6NAJ - chains A and B of the 3 polymer chains in the assembly; structure by X-ray diffraction, 3.10 A resolution.

[Chain A]
Molecule: Integrin alpha-V
From: Homo sapiens
UniProtKB: P06756 (ITAV_HUMAN); residues 1-954 here correspond to UniProt positions 31-984 (UniProt number = residue number + 30)
Chain sequence (954 residues; row label = number of the first residue in the row):
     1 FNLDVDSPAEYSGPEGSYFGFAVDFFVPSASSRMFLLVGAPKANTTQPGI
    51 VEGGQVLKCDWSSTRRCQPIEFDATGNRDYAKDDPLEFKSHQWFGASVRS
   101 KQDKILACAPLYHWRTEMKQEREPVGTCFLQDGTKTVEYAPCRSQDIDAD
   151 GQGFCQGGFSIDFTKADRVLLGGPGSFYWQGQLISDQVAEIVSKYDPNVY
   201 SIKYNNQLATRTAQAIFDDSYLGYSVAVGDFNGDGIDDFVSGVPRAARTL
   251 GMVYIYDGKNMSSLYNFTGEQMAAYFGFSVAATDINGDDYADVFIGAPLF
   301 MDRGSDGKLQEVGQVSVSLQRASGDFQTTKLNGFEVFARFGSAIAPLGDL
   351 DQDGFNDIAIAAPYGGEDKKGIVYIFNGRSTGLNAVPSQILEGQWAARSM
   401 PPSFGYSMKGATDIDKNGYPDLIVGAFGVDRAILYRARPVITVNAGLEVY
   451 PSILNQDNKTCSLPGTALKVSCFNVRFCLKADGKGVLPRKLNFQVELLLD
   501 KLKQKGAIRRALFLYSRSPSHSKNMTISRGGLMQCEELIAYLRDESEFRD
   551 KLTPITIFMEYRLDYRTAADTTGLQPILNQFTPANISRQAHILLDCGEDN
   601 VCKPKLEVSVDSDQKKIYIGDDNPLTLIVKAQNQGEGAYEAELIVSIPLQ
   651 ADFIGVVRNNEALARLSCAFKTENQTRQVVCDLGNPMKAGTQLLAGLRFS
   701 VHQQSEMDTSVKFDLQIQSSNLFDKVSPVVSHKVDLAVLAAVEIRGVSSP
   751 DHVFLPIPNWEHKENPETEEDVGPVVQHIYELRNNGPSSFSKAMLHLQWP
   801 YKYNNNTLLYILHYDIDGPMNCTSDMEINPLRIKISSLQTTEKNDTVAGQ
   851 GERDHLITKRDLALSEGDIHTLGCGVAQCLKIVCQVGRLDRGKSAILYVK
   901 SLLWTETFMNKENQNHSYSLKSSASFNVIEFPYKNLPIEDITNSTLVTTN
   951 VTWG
Disordered / not traced: 836-869
Cystine bridges: Cys59-Cys67, Cys108-Cys128, Cys142-Cys155, Cys478-Cys535, Cys596-Cys602, Cys668-Cys681, Cys822-Cys884, Cys874-Cys879
Covalently attached groups: N-acetylglucosamine (NAG) linked to Asn44, Asn260, Asn458, Asn585, Asn805, Asn821, Asn943, Asn950; glycan linked to Asn266
Ion coordination: Mn2+ site 1: Asp230, Asn232, Asp234, Ile236, Asp238; Mn2+ site 2: Asn286, Asp288, Tyr290, Asp292; Mn2+ site 3: Asp349, Asp351, Asp353, Phe355, Asp357; Mn2+ site 4: Asp413, Asp415, Asn417, Tyr419, Asp421; Mn2+ site 5: Cys596, Asp599, Val601, Glu636

[Chain B]
Molecule: Integrin beta-3
From: Homo sapiens
UniProtKB: P05106 (ITB3_HUMAN), isoform P05106-3; residues 1-690 here correspond to UniProt positions 27-716 (UniProt number = residue number + 26)
Chain sequence (690 residues; row label = number of the first residue in the row):
     1 GPNICTTRGVSSCQQCLAVSPMCAWCSDEALPLGSPRCDLKENLLKDNCA
    51 PESIEFPVSEARVLEDRPLSDKGSGDSSQVTQVSPQRIALRLRPDDSKNF
   101 SIQVRQVEDYPVDIYYLMDLSYSMKDDLWSIQNLGTKLATQMRKLTSNLR
   151 IGFGAFVDKPVSPYMYISPPEALENPCYDMKTTCLPMFGYKHVLTLTDQV
   201 TRFNEEVKKQSVSRNRDAPEGGFDAIMQATVCDEKIGWRNDASHLLVFTT
   251 DAKTHIALDGRLAGIVQPNDGQCHVGSDNHYSASTTMDYPSLGLMTEKLS
   301 QKNINLIFAVTENVVNLYQNYSELIPGTTVGVLSMDSSNVLQLIVDAYGK
   351 IRSKVELEVRDLPEELSLSFNATCLNNEVIPGLKSCMGLKIGDTVSFSIE
   401 AKVRGCPQEKEKSFTIKPVGFKDSLIVQVTFDCDCACQAQAEPNSHRCNN
   451 GNGTFECGVCRCGPGWLGSQCECSEEDYRPSQQDECSPREGQPVCSQRGE
   501 CLCGQCVCHSSDFGKITGKYCECDDFSCVRYKGEMCSGHGQCSCGDCLCD
   551 SDWTGYYCNCTTRTDTCMSSNGLLCSGRGKCECGSCVCIQPGSYGDTCEK
   601 CPTCPDACTFKKECVECKKFDRGALHDENTCNRYCRDEIESVKELKDTGK
   651 DAVNCTYKNEDDCVVRFQYYEDSSGKSILYVVEEPECPKG
Cystine bridges: Cys5-Cys23, Cys13-Cys435, Cys16-Cys38, Cys26-Cys49, Cys177-Cys184, Cys232-Cys273, Cys374-Cys386, Cys406-Cys433, Cys437-Cys457, Cys448-Cys460, Cys462-Cys471, Cys473-Cys503, Cys486-Cys501, Cys495-Cys506, Cys508-Cys521, Cys523-Cys544, Cys528-Cys542, Cys536-Cys547, Cys549-Cys558, Cys560-Cys583, Cys567-Cys581, Cys575-Cys586, Cys588-Cys598, Cys601-Cys604, Cys608-Cys655, Cys614-Cys635, Cys617-Cys631, Cys663-Cys687
Covalently attached groups: N-acetylglucosamine (NAG) linked to Asn99, Asn320, Asn371, Asn654; glycan linked to Asn559
Ion coordination: Mn2+ site 1: Ser121, Glu220 (shared with 1 residue of chain C); Mn2+ site 2: Ser123, Asp126, Asp127, Met335; Mn2+ site 3: Asp158, Asn215, Asp217, Pro219, Glu220
Reported in the primary citation:
  - contacts within the chain: Asp179-Arg214 (salt bridge)

[Chain A / chain B interface]
Residue-residue contacts (122):
  Tyr18(A) with Val266(B), hydrophobic
  Phe21(A) with Arg261(B); Val266(B), hydrophobic
  Lys42(A) with Gly264(B)
  Trp93(A) with Gly264(B); Val266(B), hydrophobic
  Leu111(A) with Leu262(B); Gly264(B)
  His113(A) with Ser162(B), hydrogen bond
  Gln120(A) with Pro169(B); Pro170(B)
  Glu121(A) with Ser168(B), hydrogen bond; Pro169(B)
  Arg122(A) with Ile167(B); Ser168(B), hydrogen bond (backbone-side chain)
  Pro124(A) with Pro163(B), hydrophobic
  Phe154(A) with Pro163(B), hydrophobic; Arg216(B)
  Gln156(A) with Pro163(B); Leu262(B), hydrogen bond (side chain-backbone)
  Phe159(A) with Arg261(B); Leu262(B), hydrophobic
  Pro174(A) with Leu262(B), hydrophobic
  Trp179(A) with Pro163(B); Arg216(B); Asp217(B)
  Asp218(A) with Lys253(B), hydrogen bond (backbone-side chain)
  Asp219(A) with Ala218(B); Pro219(B); Lys253(B), salt bridge
  Tyr221(A) with His255(B); Asp259(B); Leu262(B)
  Tyr224(A) with Leu258(B), hydrogen bond (side chain-backbone); Arg261(B); Leu262(B), hydrophobic
  Arg245(A) with Pro219(B); Lys253(B); Thr254(B), hydrogen bond (side chain-backbone); His255(B); Ile256(B); Asp259(B), salt bridge
  Arg248(A) with Leu317(B)
  Thr249(A) with Tyr321(B), hydrogen bond
  Met272(A) with Leu292(B); Asn320(B); Tyr321(B), hydrophobic; Leu324(B)
  Ala273(A) with Ile256(B), hydrophobic; Leu292(B), hydrophobic
  Tyr275(A) with Ile256(B), hydrophobic; Ala257(B); Leu258(B), hydrogen bond (side chain-backbone); Asp259(B), hydrogen bond
  Phe278(A) with Leu258(B), hydrophobic
  Leu299(A) with Ala257(B), hydrophobic; Leu258(B), hydrophobic
  Met301(A) with Gly293(B); Leu324(B)
  Arg303(A) with Arg563(B)
  Gly304(A) with Arg563(B)
  Ser305(A) with Asp552(B); Arg563(B)
  Asp306(A) with Lys384(B), salt bridge; Asp552(B), hydrogen bond (backbone-side chain); Arg563(B)
  Gly307(A) with Arg563(B); Asp565(B)
  Lys308(A) with Glu358(B); Val359(B)
  Leu309(A) with Leu324(B)
  Glu311(A) with Ser291(B), hydrogen bond; Gly293(B)
  Phe337(A) with Gly293(B); Leu294(B); Glu297(B)
  Arg339(A) with Leu258(B); Pro268(B)
  Tyr364(A) with Val266(B); Pro268(B), hydrophobic
  Met400(A) with Val266(B); Gln267(B)
  Pro401(A) with Pro268(B)
  Tyr406(A) with Arg261(B), hydrogen bond
  Phe427(A) with Val266(B), hydrophobic
  Lys501(A) with Asp512(B), salt bridge
  Leu502(A) with His509(B); Ser510(B), hydrogen bond (backbone-backbone)
  Lys503(A) with Glu500(B), salt bridge; His509(B)
  Gln504(A) with His509(B)
  Gly506(A) with Leu502(B); His509(B)
  Ala507(A) with His509(B)
  Glu547(A) with Asp477(B)
  Arg549(A) with Arg479(B)
  Asp550(A) with Glu500(B)
  Thr553(A) with Glu500(B)
  Ile654(A) with Arg530(B); Tyr531(B)
  Arg658(A) with Ser527(B), hydrogen bond (side chain-backbone); Cys528(B), hydrogen bond (side chain-backbone)
  Arg665(A) with Arg498(B)
  Arg745(A) with Pro591(B), hydrogen bond (side chain-backbone); Gly592(B); Thr603(B), hydrogen bond
  Val747(A) with Thr603(B)
  Ser749(A) with Asp606(B)
  Pro750(A) with Asp606(B)
  Phe754(A) with Thr656(B); Tyr657(B), hydrophobic; Lys658(B)
  Pro758(A) with Arg666(B)
  Ile779(A) with Pro602(B)
  Glu781(A) with Tyr594(B), hydrogen bond; Pro602(B); Thr603(B)
  Arg783(A) with Tyr594(B)
  Ser894(A) with Tyr594(B)
  Ile896(A) with Tyr594(B); Pro602(B), hydrophobic
  Trp953(A) with Lys658(B)
Interface residues without a listed pair, chain A (80 interface residues in all): Gln271, Pro298, Ser399, Lys505, Arg509, Phe548, Asp652, Gly655, Phe670, Gly746, Pro756, Thr952
Interface residues without a listed pair, chain B (75 interface residues in all): Tyr164, Ala263, Glu475, Glu476, Val507, Val529, Lys532, Gly533, Ser551, Trp553, Tyr556, Tyr557, Cys604, Pro605, Val664

[Overview]
Chain A and chain B form an interface of 80 and 75 residues respectively, with 19 hydrogen bonds and 5 salt
bridges. Polar contacts include Asp219(A)-Lys253(B), Arg245(A)-Asp259(B) and Asp306(A)-Lys384(B). Covalently
linked N-acetylglucosamine: at Asn44(A), Asn260(A), Asn458(A), Asn585(A), Asn805(A) and Asn821(A) and 2 more.
From the paper: contacts within the chain involving Asp179(B) and Arg214(B).
Here chain A is Integrin alpha-V and chain B is Integrin beta-3, both from Homo sapiens. Entry 6NAJ (Integrin
AlphaVBeta3 ectodomain bound to Hr10 variant of the 10th domain of Fibronectin) was determined by X-ray
diffraction.
